1POX - chains A and B; structure by X-ray diffraction, 2.10 A resolution.

Chain A (and B):
Molecule: Pyruvate oxidase
From: Lactobacillus plantarum
Notes: EC 1.2.3.3; chain B of this document is another copy of the same molecule, construct and numbering; everything in this record applies to it too
UniProtKB: P37063 (POXB_LACPL); residues 9-593 here = UniProt positions 9-593
Sequence (585 residues; numbered 9 to 593; the number before each row is that of its first residue):
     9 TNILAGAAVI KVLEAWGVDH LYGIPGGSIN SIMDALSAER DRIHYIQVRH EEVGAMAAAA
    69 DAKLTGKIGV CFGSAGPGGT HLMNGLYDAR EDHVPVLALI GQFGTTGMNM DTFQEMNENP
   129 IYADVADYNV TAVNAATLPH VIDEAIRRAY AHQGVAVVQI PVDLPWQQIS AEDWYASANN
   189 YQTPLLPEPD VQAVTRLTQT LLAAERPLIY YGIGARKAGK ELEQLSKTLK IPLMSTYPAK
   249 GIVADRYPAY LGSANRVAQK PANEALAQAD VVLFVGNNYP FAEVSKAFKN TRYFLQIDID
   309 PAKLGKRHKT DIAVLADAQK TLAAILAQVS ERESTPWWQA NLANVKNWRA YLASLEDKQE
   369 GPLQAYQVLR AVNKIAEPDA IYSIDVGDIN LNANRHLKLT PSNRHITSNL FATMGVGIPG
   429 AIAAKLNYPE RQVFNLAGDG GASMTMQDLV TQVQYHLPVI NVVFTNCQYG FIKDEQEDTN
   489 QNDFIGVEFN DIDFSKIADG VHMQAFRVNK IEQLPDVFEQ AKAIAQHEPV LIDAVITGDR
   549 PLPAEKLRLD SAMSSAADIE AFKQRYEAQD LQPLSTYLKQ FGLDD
Differences from the reference sequence: conflict Ser-178 (Pro in P37063), Asn-188 (Ser in P37063), Val-458 (Ala in P37063)
Curated features (UniProtKB/Swiss-Prot):
  - binding site (Mg(2+)): Asp-447, Asn-474, Gln-476
Metal / ion sites: Mg2+: Asp-447, Asn-474, Gln-476 (together with thiamine diphosphate); Na+: Met-452, Gln-455
Small-molecule neighbours:
  - FAD (flavin-adenine dinucleotide): His-101, Phe-121, Gly-220, Ile-221, Gly-222, Thr-244, Tyr-245, Pro-246, Ser-261, Ala-262, Asn-263, Arg-264, Val-265, Gly-284, Asn-285, Asn-286, Tyr-287, Pro-288, Phe-289, Ile-305, Asp-306, Ile-307, Asp-308, Lys-311, Ala-324, Asp-325, Ala-326, Val-394, Asn-398, Thr-415, Ser-416, Asn-417, Leu-418, Ala-420, Phe-479
  - thiamine diphosphate (TPP): Ile-32, Pro-33, Gly-34, Glu-59, Ser-82, Pro-85, Gly-86, His-89, Asn-92, Gln-122, Val-394, Gly-395, Asp-396, Ile-397, Ala-420, Thr-421, Met-422, Gly-446, Asp-447, Gly-448, Gly-449, Met-452, Asn-474, Gln-476, Tyr-477, Gly-478, Phe-479, Ile-480

Interface between chain A and chain B:
Pairs across the interface (54; chain A residue first):
  His-148(A) / Glu-291(B)  salt bridge
  His-148(A) / Lys-314(B)  hydrogen bond (side chain-backbone)
  Glu-152(A) / Lys-314(B)  salt bridge
  Arg-155(A) / Ala-310(B)  hydrogen bond (side chain-backbone)
  Arg-155(A) / Leu-312(B)
  Arg-155(A) / Lys-314(B)
  Ala-159(A) / Ala-310(B)  hydrophobic
  Tyr-183(A) / Gly-313(B)  hydrogen bond (side chain-backbone)
  Tyr-183(A) / Lys-314(B)  hydrogen bond (side chain-backbone)
  Tyr-183(A) / Arg-315(B)
  Tyr-183(A) / His-316(B)  hydrogen bond (side chain-backbone)
  Tyr-183(A) / Lys-317(B)
  Ser-185(A) / Leu-312(B)
  Ser-185(A) / Gly-313(B)
  Asn-188(A) / Leu-312(B)
  Asn-188(A) / Gly-313(B)
  Asn-188(A) / Thr-318(B)  hydrogen bond (side chain-backbone)
  Gln-190(A) / Pro-309(B)
  Gln-190(A) / Leu-312(B)
  Gln-190(A) / Leu-323(B)
  Thr-191(A) / Leu-323(B)
  Pro-192(A) / Pro-309(B)  hydrophobic
  Leu-193(A) / Ile-307(B)  hydrophobic
  Leu-193(A) / Leu-323(B)
  Leu-194(A) / Pro-195(B)
  Pro-195(A) / Pro-192(B)  hydrophobic
  Pro-195(A) / Leu-193(B)
  Glu-196(A) / Leu-193(B)  hydrogen bond (backbone-backbone)
  Glu-196(A) / Pro-195(B)
  Asp-198(A) / Leu-193(B)
  Glu-291(A) / His-148(B)  salt bridge
  Ala-310(A) / Arg-155(B)  hydrogen bond (backbone-side chain)
  Ala-310(A) / Ala-159(B)
  Leu-312(A) / Arg-155(B)
  Leu-312(A) / Ser-185(B)
  Leu-312(A) / Asn-188(B)
  Gly-313(A) / Tyr-183(B)  hydrogen bond (backbone-side chain)
  Gly-313(A) / Ser-185(B)
  Gly-313(A) / Asn-188(B)
  Lys-314(A) / His-148(B)  hydrogen bond (backbone-side chain)
  Lys-314(A) / Glu-152(B)  salt bridge
  Lys-314(A) / Arg-155(B)
  Lys-314(A) / Tyr-183(B)  hydrogen bond (backbone-side chain)
  Arg-315(A) / Tyr-183(B)
  His-316(A) / Tyr-183(B)  hydrogen bond (backbone-side chain)
  Lys-317(A) / Glu-180(B)  salt bridge
  Lys-317(A) / Tyr-183(B)
  Thr-318(A) / Asn-187(B)  hydrogen bond (backbone-side chain)
  Thr-318(A) / Asn-188(B)  hydrogen bond (backbone-side chain)
  Ala-321(A) / Asn-188(B)
  Ala-321(A) / Gln-190(B)  hydrogen bond (backbone-side chain)
  Val-322(A) / Gln-190(B)
  Leu-323(A) / Gln-190(B)  hydrogen bond (backbone-side chain)
  Leu-323(A) / Pro-192(B)
Other interface residues (no listed pair), chain A (32 interface residues in all): His-160, Asn-187, Pro-197, Asp-308, Pro-309
Other interface residues (no listed pair), chain B (30 interface residues in all): His-160, Thr-191, Leu-194, Ala-321, Ala-324

Summary:
The interface between chain A and chain B involves 32 residues on one side and 30 on the other; the contacts
include 16 hydrogen bonds and 5 salt bridges. Polar contacts include His-148(A)/Glu-291(B),
Glu-152(A)/Lys-314(B) and Lys-317(A)/Glu-180(B). Chain A binds thiamine diphosphate and flavin-adenine
dinucleotide.
Chain A and chain B are both Pyruvate oxidase (Lactobacillus plantarum); the structure, The refined structures
of a stabilized mutant and of wild-type pyruvate oxidase from lactobacillus plantarum, was determined by X-ray
diffraction, deposited together with 1POW.
